PDB entry 3MSW | X-ray diffraction, 1.90 A resolution | chain A

Chain A:
Name: uncharacterized protein
Source organism: Bacteroides fragilis
UniProtKB: Q5LAR6 (Q5LAR6_BACFN); numbering as in UniProt (aligned over 26-169)
Sequence (145 residues; each row starts with the number of its first residue; note: 25 numbers in that range are skipped by the numbering (no residue carries them; nothing is unmodelled there); numbering starts at 0):
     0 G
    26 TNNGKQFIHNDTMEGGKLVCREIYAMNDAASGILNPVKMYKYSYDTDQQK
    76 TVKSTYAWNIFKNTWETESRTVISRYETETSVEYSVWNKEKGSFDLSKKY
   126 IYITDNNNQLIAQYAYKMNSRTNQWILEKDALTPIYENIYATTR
Not modelled in the structure: 164-169
Sequence notes: expression tag (0)
Modified / non-standard residues: Mse38, Mse51, Mse64, Mse143 (selenomethionine; parent Met)
Ligand contacts:
  - r-1,2-propanediol (PGR), molecule 1: Leu43, Tyr67, Tyr69, Thr76
  - r-1,2-propanediol (PGR), molecule 2: Tyr139, Asp155, Leu157
  - r-1,2-propanediol (PGR), molecule 3: Asp155, Ala156, Leu157, Glu162
Reported in the primary citation:
  - contacts within the chain: Lys30-Phe32 (hydrophobic contact), Phe32-Ile48 (hydrophobic contact), Ile48-Val62 (hydrophobic contact), Mse51-Leu59 (hydrophobic contact), Trp83-Trp90 (hydrophobic contact), Trp112-Phe119 (hydrophobic contact), Ile136-Leu157, Leu157-Tyr161, Ile136-Tyr161
  - contacts within the chain: Mse143-Trp150 (hydrophobic contact) (from molecular simulation)
  - conformationally variable residues (side-chain flip): Mse51
  - binding site for r-1,2-propanediol: Tyr67, Tyr69 (by similarity / conservation)
  - interface residues: Mse51, Asp53, Ala54, Gly57, Leu59, Lys78, Tyr125, Tyr127

Overview:
Chain A binds 3 copies of r-1,2-propanediol. The paper reports a binding site for r-1,2-propanediol at Tyr67
and Tyr69; interface residues Mse51, Asp53 and Ala54 among others.
Chain A is uncharacterized protein (Bacteroides fragilis); the structure, Crystal structure of a Protein with
unknown function (BF3112) from Bacteroides fragilis NCTC 9343 at 1.90 ..., was determined by X-ray
diffraction, deposited together with 4R8O and 4R03.
